Entry 6ATZ (X-ray diffraction, 2.70 A resolution); this record covers chains A and B of the 3 polymer chains in the assembly.

[Chain A]
Protein: HLA class II histocompatibility antigen, DR alpha chain
Organism: Homo sapiens
UniProt: P01903 (DRA_HUMAN); residues 4-180 here correspond to UniProt positions 29-205 (UniProt number = residue number + 25)
Amino-acid sequence (177 residues; each row starts with the number of its first residue):
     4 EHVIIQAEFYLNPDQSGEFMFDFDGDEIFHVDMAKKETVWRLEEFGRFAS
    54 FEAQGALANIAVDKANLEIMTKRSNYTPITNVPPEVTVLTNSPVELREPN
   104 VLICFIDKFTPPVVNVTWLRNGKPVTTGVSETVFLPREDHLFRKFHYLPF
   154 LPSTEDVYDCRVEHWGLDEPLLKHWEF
Disulfide bonds: C107-C163
Covalently attached groups: N-acetylglucosamine (NAG) linked to N78, N118
Swiss-Prot annotation at these positions:
  - region: E179, F180 (Connecting peptide)
  - site: Q9 (Self- and pathogen-derived peptide antigen), G49 (Self-peptide antigen), F51 (Self- and pathogen-derived peptide antigen), A52 (Self-peptide antigen), S53 (Self- and pathogen-derived peptide antigen), E55 (Pathogen-derived peptide antigen), N62 (Self- and pathogen-derived peptide antigen), N69 (Pathogen-derived peptide antigen), R76 (Self- and pathogen-derived peptide antigen)
  - glycosylation (N-linked (GlcNAc...) asparagine): N78, N118

[Chain B]
Protein: MHC class II antigen
Organism: Homo sapiens
UniProt: A0A0A1I7H6 (A0A0A1I7H6_HUMAN); residues 3-190 here correspond to UniProt positions 32-219 (UniProt number = residue number + 29)
Amino-acid sequence (188 residues; row label = number of the first residue in the row):
     3 TRPRFLEYSTSECHFFNGTERVRFLERYFHNQEENVRFDSDVGEYRAVTE
    53 LGRPDAEYWNSQKDLLEQRRAAVDTYCRHNYGVGESFTVQRRVHPKVTVY
   103 PSKTQPLQHHNLLVCSVSGFYPGSIEVRWFRNGQEEKTGVVSTGLIHNGD
   153 WTFQTLVMLETVPRSGEVYTCQVEHPSVTSPLTVEWRA
Disulfide bonds: C15-C79, C117-C173
Ligand contacts: B3P (2-[3-(2-hydroxy-1,1-dihydroxymethyl-ethylamino)-propylamino]-2-hydroxymethyl-propane-1,3-diol): I127, E128, V129, S144, G146, L147, T157, V159

[Chain A / chain B interface]
Contacting residue pairs - 104 pairs, chain A then chain B:
  E4(A) - F17(B)  hydrogen bond (backbone-backbone)
  H5(A) - C15(B)
  H5(A) - H16(B)
  H5(A) - F17(B)  hydrogen bond (backbone-backbone)
  H5(A) - V91(B)
  V6(A) - C15(B)
  V6(A) - H16(B)
  I7(A) - S13(B)
  I7(A) - E14(B)
  I7(A) - C15(B)  hydrogen bond (backbone-backbone)
  I7(A) - F17(B)  hydrophobic
  I8(A) - S13(B)
  Q9(A) - S11(B)
  Q9(A) - T12(B)
  Q9(A) - S13(B)  hydrogen bond (backbone-backbone)
  Q9(A) - Y78(B)  hydrogen bond
  A10(A) - Y10(B)
  A10(A) - S11(B)
  E11(A) - Y10(B)
  E11(A) - S11(B)  hydrogen bond (backbone-backbone)
  F12(A) - L8(B)  hydrophobic
  F12(A) - E9(B)
  F12(A) - Y10(B)  hydrophobic
  Y13(A) - F7(B)
  Y13(A) - L8(B)
  Y13(A) - E9(B)  hydrogen bond (backbone-backbone)
  L14(A) - R6(B)
  L14(A) - F7(B)
  N15(A) - R6(B)
  N15(A) - F7(B)  hydrogen bond (backbone-backbone)
  P16(A) - R4(B)
  P16(A) - P5(B)
  P16(A) - R6(B)
  D17(A) - R6(B)  salt bridge
  F24(A) - Y78(B)
  F24(A) - N82(B)
  F26(A) - T90(B)
  F26(A) - V91(B)
  F26(A) - Y123(B)
  F26(A) - W153(B)  hydrophobic
  G28(A) - H149(B)
  D29(A) - Y123(B)
  D29(A) - H149(B)  salt bridge
  D29(A) - G151(B)
  D29(A) - W153(B)  hydrogen bond (side chain-backbone)
  E30(A) - W153(B)  hydrogen bond (backbone-side chain)
  I31(A) - W153(B)
  R44(A) - G151(B)  hydrogen bond (side chain-backbone)
  R44(A) - D152(B)
  R44(A) - W153(B)
  L45(A) - R93(B)
  L45(A) - W153(B)
  F48(A) - F89(B)  hydrophobic
  F48(A) - W153(B)  hydrophobic
  F51(A) - F89(B)  hydrophobic
  A52(A) - V85(B)  hydrophobic
  A52(A) - F89(B)  hydrophobic
  L70(A) - F7(B)
  L70(A) - L8(B)
  L70(A) - E9(B)
  L70(A) - H32(B)
  M73(A) - E9(B)
  M73(A) - H32(B)
  M73(A) - L53(B)  hydrophobic
  M73(A) - D57(B)
  T74(A) - F7(B)
  T74(A) - H32(B)
  R76(A) - L53(B)  hydrogen bond (side chain-backbone)
  R76(A) - P56(B)
  R76(A) - D57(B)  salt bridge
  S77(A) - H32(B)  hydrogen bond
  Y79(A) - F7(B)
  T80(A) - F7(B)
  T80(A) - N33(B)  hydrogen bond (backbone-side chain)
  P81(A) - P5(B)  hydrophobic
  P81(A) - R6(B)
  P81(A) - F7(B)  hydrophobic
  P81(A) - N33(B)
  I82(A) - R6(B)  hydrogen bond (backbone-backbone)
  I82(A) - N33(B)
  T83(A) - Q34(B)  hydrogen bond (backbone-side chain)
  V85(A) - Q34(B)
  L92(A) - I148(B)  hydrophobic
  L92(A) - Q156(B)
  T93(A) - Q156(B)  hydrogen bond (backbone-side chain)
  N94(A) - Q156(B)
  P96(A) - T100(B)
  P96(A) - S118(B)
  I106(A) - N150(B)
  T113(A) - L8(B)
  T113(A) - Q34(B)
  P139(A) - Y10(B)
  H143(A) - F31(B)
  H143(A) - Q34(B)
  F145(A) - L8(B)  hydrophobic
  F145(A) - Y10(B)  hydrophobic
  R146(A) - H149(B)
  F148(A) - H149(B)
  F148(A) - N150(B)
  F148(A) - G151(B)
  Y150(A) - N150(B)  hydrogen bond (side chain-backbone)
  Y150(A) - G151(B)  hydrogen bond (side chain-backbone)
  Y150(A) - D152(B)
  W168(A) - R6(B)
Other interface residues (no listed pair), chain A (57 interface residues in all): E47, D66, N69, P114, P115, T135, E141, L144
Other interface residues (no listed pair), chain B (47 interface residues in all): F18, N19, R29, N37, G54, Y83, Y102, S120, F155

[In short]
57 residues of chain A and 47 residues of chain B are in contact; the contacts include 19 hydrogen bonds and 3
salt bridges. Polar contacts include D17(A)-R6(B), D29(A)-H149(B) and R76(A)-D57(B). Bound to chain B:
compound B3P. N-acetylglucosamine is covalently linked to N78(A) and N118(A).
Here chain A is HLA class II histocompatibility antigen, DR alpha chain and chain B is MHC class II antigen,
both from Homo sapiens. Entry 6ATZ (HLA-DRB1*1402 in complex with citrullinated fibrinogen peptide) was
determined by X-ray diffraction (same publication as 6ATF and 6ATI).
